PDB entry 7CCQ | electron microscopy, 3.80 A resolution | chains C and J of the 11 polymer chains in the assembly

Chain C:
Molecule: Histone H2A type 1-B/E
Source organism: Homo sapiens
Reference sequence: P04908 (H2A1B_HUMAN); residues 15-117 here correspond to UniProt positions 16-118 (UniProt number = residue number + 1)
Amino-acid sequence (103 residues; row label = number of the first residue in the row):
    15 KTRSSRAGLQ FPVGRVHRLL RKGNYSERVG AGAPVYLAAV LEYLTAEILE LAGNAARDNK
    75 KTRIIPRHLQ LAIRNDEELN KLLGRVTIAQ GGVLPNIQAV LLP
Unresolved in the structure: 15
UniProt features mapped onto this chain:
  - modified residue: Lys36 (N6-(2-hydroxyisobutyryl)lysine), Lys74 (N6-(2-hydroxyisobutyryl)lysine), Lys75 (N6-(2-hydroxyisobutyryl)lysine), Lys95 (N6-(2-hydroxyisobutyryl)lysine), Gln104 (N5-methylglutamine)
  - cross-link: Lys15 (Glycyl lysine isopeptide (Lys-Gly) (interchain with G-Cter in ubiquitin))

Chain J:
Molecule: 147-nt DNA strand
Source organism: Homo sapiens
Sequence (147 nucleotides; each row starts with the number of its first residue; numbers below 1 keep their minus sign (DC-73 is residue -73)):
   -73 CTGGAGAATC CCGGTGCCGA GGCCGCTCAA TTGGTCGTAG ACAGCTCTAG CACCGCTTAA
   -13 ACGCACGTAC GCGCTGTCCC CCGCGTTTTA ACCGCCAAGG GGATTACTCC CTAGTCTCCA
    47 GGCACGTGTC AGATATATAC ATCCTGT

Chain C / chain J interface:
Pairs across the interface - 16 pairs, chain C then chain J:
  Arg29(C) - DG48(J)  phosphate contact
  Arg29(C) - DC49(J)  salt bridge to the phosphate
  His31(C) - DA39(J)  salt bridge to the phosphate
  Glu41(C) - DA39(J)  phosphate contact
  Arg42(C) - DC37(J)  base contact
  Arg42(C) - DT38(J)  hydrogen bond to the sugar
  Arg42(C) - DA39(J)  phosphate contact
  Val43(C) - DT38(J)  sugar contact
  Val43(C) - DA39(J)  hydrogen bond to the phosphate
  Gly44(C) - DT38(J)  phosphate contact
  Ala45(C) - DT38(J)  hydrogen bond to the phosphate
  Lys75(C) - DG58(J)  phosphate contact
  Thr76(C) - DA57(J)  sugar contact
  Thr76(C) - DG58(J)  hydrogen bond to the phosphate
  Arg77(C) - DA57(J)  hydrogen bond to the phosphate
  Arg77(C) - DG58(J)  hydrogen bond to the phosphate
Other interface residues (no listed pair), chain C (14 interface residues in all): Thr16, Arg35, Gly46, Lys74
Other interface residues (no listed pair), chain J (9 interface residues in all): DG47, DA59

Summary:
14 residues of chain C and 9 residues of chain J are in contact, with 6 hydrogen bonds and 2 salt bridges.
Among the polar pairs are Arg42(C)-DT38(J), Val43(C)-DA39(J) and Ala45(C)-DT38(J).
Chain C is Histone H2A type 1-B/E and chain J is a 147-nt DNA strand, both from Homo sapiens; the structure,
Structure of the 1:1 cGAS-nucleosome complex, was determined by electron microscopy, deposited together with
7CCR.
